PDB entry 7SXZ | electron microscopy, 2.61 A resolution | chains B and E of the 4 polymer chains in the assembly

== Chain B ==
Molecule: Spike glycoprotein
From: Severe acute respiratory syndrome coronavirus 2
UniProt: P0DTC2 (SPIKE_SARS2); residues 1-1208 here = UniProt positions 1-1208
Chain sequence (1288 residues; row label = number of the first residue in the row):
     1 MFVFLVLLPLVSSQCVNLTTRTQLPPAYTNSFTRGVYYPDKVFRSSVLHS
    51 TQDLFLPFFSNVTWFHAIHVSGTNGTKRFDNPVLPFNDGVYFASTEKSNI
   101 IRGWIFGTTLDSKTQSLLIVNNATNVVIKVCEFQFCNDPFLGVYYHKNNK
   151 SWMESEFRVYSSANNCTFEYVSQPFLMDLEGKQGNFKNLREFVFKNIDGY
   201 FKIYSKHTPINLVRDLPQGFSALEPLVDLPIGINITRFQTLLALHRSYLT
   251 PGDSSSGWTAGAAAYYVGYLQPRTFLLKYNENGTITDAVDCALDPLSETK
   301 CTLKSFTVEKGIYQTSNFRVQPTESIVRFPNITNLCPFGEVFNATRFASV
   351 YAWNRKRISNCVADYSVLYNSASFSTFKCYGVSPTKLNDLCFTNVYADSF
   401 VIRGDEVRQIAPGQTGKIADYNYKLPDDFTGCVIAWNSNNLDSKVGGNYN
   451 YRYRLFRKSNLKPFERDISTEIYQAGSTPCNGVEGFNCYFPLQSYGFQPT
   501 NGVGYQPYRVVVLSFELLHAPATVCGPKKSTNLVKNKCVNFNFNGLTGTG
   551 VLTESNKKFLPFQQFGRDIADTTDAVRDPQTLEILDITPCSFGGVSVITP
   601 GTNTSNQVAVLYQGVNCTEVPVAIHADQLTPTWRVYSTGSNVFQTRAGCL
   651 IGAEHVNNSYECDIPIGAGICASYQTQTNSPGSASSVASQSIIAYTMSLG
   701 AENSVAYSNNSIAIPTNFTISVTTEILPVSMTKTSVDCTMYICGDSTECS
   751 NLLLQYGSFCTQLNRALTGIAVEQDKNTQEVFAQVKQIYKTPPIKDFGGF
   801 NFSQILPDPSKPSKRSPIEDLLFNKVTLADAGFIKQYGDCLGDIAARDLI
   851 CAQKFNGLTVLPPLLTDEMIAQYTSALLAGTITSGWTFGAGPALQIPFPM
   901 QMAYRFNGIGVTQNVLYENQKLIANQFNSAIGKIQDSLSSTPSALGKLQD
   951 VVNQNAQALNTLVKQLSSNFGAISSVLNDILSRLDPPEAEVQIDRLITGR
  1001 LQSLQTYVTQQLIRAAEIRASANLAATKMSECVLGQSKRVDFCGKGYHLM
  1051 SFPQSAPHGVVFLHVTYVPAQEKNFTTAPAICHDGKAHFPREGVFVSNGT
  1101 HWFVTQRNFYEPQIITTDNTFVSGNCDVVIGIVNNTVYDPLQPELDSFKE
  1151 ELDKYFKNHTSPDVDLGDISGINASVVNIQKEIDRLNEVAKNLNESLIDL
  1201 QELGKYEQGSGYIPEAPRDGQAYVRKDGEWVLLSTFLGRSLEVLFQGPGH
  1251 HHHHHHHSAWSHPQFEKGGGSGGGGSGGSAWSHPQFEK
Disordered / not traced: 1-13, 70-76, 146-152, 177-184, 248-256, 621-640, 676-690, 828-855, 1148-1288
Sequence notes: engineered mutation Arg452 (Leu in P0DTC2), Gly614 (Asp in P0DTC2); conflict Gly682 (Arg in P0DTC2), Ser683 (Arg in P0DTC2), Ser685 (Arg in P0DTC2), Pro817 (Phe in P0DTC2), Pro892 (Ala in P0DTC2), Pro899 (Ala in P0DTC2), Pro942 (Ala in P0DTC2), Pro986 (Lys in P0DTC2), Pro987 (Val in P0DTC2); expression tag (1209-1288)
Disulfides: Cys15-Cys136, Cys131-Cys166, Cys291-Cys301, Cys336-Cys361, Cys379-Cys432, Cys391-Cys525, Cys480-Cys488, Cys538-Cys590, Cys617-Cys649, Cys662-Cys671, Cys738-Cys760, Cys743-Cys749, Cys1032-Cys1043, Cys1082-Cys1126
Covalent attachments: N-acetylglucosamine (NAG) linked to Asn17, Asn61, Asn122, Asn165, Asn234, Asn282, Asn331, Asn343, Asn709, Asn717, Asn801, Asn1074, Asn1098, Asn1134
What the authors report for this chain:
  - mutagenesis - E484K: abolished binding to ab8
  - mutagenesis - E484K: abolished binding to S2M11
  - mutagenesis - E484K, N501Y: increased binding to Processed angiotensin-converting enzyme 2 (chain E)
  - mutagenesis - K417N: abolished binding to ab1

== Chain E ==
Molecule: Processed angiotensin-converting enzyme 2
From: Homo sapiens
UniProt: Q9BYF1 (ACE2_HUMAN); residue numbers follow UniProt; this construct covers 18-615
Chain sequence (606 residues; each row starts with the number of its first residue):
    18 QSTIEEQAKTFLDKFNHEAEDLFYQSSLASWNYNTNITEENVQNMNNAGD
    68 KWSAFLKEQSTLAQMYPLQEIQNLTVKLQLQALQQNGSSVLSEDKSKRLN
   118 TILNTMSTIYSTGKVCNPDNPQECLLLEPGLNEIMANSLDYNERLWAWES
   168 WRSEVGKQLRPLYEEYVVLKNEMARANHYEDYGDYWRGDYEVNGVDGYDY
   218 SRGQLIEDVEHTFEEIKPLYEHLHAYVRAKLMNAYPSYISPIGCLPAHLL
   268 GDMWGRFWTNLYSLTVPFGQKPNIDVTDAMVDQAWDAQRIFKEAEKFFVS
   318 VGLPNMTQGFWENSMLTDPGNVQKAVCHPTAWDLGKGDFRILMCTKVTMD
   368 DFLTAHHEMGHIQYDMAYAAQPFLLRNGANEGFHEAVGEIMSLSAATPKH
   418 LKSIGLLSPDFQEDNETEINFLLKQALTIVGTLPFTYMLEKWRWMVFKGE
   468 IPKDQWMKKWWEMKREIVGVVEPVPHDETYCDPASLFHVSNDYSFIRYYT
   518 RTLYQFQFQEALCQAAKHEGPLHKCDISNSTEAGQKLFNMLRLGKSEPWT
   568 LALENVVGAKNMNVRPLLNYFEPLFTWLKDQNKNSFVGWSTDWSPYADHH
   618 HHHHHH
Disordered / not traced: 18, 615-623
Sequence notes: expression tag (616-623)
Disulfides: Cys133-Cys141, Cys530-Cys542
Covalent attachments: N-acetylglucosamine (NAG) linked to Asn53, Asn90, Asn103, Asn322, Asn432, Asn546

== Chain B / chain E interface ==
Residue-residue contacts (38):
  Lys417(B) with Asp30(E), salt bridge
  Tyr449(B) with Asp38(E), hydrogen bond; Gln42(E)
  Tyr453(B) with His34(E), hydrogen bond
  Phe456(B) with Thr27(E)
  Ala475(B) with Ser19(E), hydrogen bond (backbone-backbone); Gln24(E); Thr27(E)
  Gly476(B) with Gln24(E)
  Glu484(B) with Lys31(E)
  Phe486(B) with Met82(E), hydrophobic; Tyr83(E)
  Asn487(B) with Gln24(E), hydrogen bond; Tyr83(E), hydrogen bond
  Tyr489(B) with Thr27(E); Phe28(E); Tyr83(E), hydrogen bond
  Gln493(B) with Lys31(E); His34(E), hydrogen bond
  Ser494(B) with His34(E)
  Gly496(B) with Asp38(E); Lys353(E), hydrogen bond (backbone-side chain)
  Gln498(B) with Asp38(E); Tyr41(E); Gln42(E), hydrogen bond; Lys353(E)
  Thr500(B) with Tyr41(E), hydrogen bond; Asn330(E); Asp355(E); Arg357(E)
  Asn501(B) with Tyr41(E), hydrogen bond; Lys353(E)
  Gly502(B) with Lys353(E), hydrogen bond (backbone-backbone); Gly354(E)
  Tyr505(B) with Glu37(E), hydrogen bond; Lys353(E); Gly354(E); Arg393(E), hydrogen bond
Other interface residues (no listed pair), chain B (20 interface residues in all): Leu455, Ser477
Interface features reported in the paper:
  - residue pairs: Lys417(B)-Asp30(E)
  - hot spots on chain B (mutagenesis) - E484K, N501Y: increased binding to Processed angiotensin-converting enzyme 2 (chain E)

== In short ==
20 residues of chain B face 19 of chain E across their interface; the contacts include 14 hydrogen bonds and 1
salt bridge. Polar contacts include Lys417(B)-Asp30(E), Tyr449(B)-Asp38(E) and Tyr453(B)-His34(E). The paper
describes a contact between Lys417(B) and Asp30(E). The paper reports that E484K and N501Y of chain B increase
binding to Processed angiotensin-converting enzyme 2 (chain E); E484K of chain B abolishes binding to ab8.
Chain B is Spike glycoprotein (Severe acute respiratory syndrome coronavirus 2) and chain E is Processed
angiotensin-converting enzyme 2 (Homo sapiens); the structure, Cryo-EM structure of the SARS-CoV-2 D614G,L452R
mutant spike protein ectodomain bound to human ACE2 ectodomain (global ..., was determined by electron
microscopy, deposited together with 7SXX, 7SXY, 7SY0, 7SY1, 7SY2, 7SY3 and 5 further entries.
